PDB entry 5G0U | X-ray diffraction, 1.73 A resolution | chains A and B of the 4 polymer chains in the assembly

# Chain A (and B)
Protein: Enoyl-[acyl-carrier-protein] reductase [NADH]
From: Mycobacterium tuberculosis H37RV
Notes: EC 1.3.1.9; chain B of this document is another copy of the same molecule, construct and numbering; everything in this record applies to it too
UniProt: P9WGR1 (INHA_MYCTU); residues 1-269 here = UniProt positions 1-269
Chain sequence (269 residues; numbered 1 to 269; the number before each row is that of its first residue):
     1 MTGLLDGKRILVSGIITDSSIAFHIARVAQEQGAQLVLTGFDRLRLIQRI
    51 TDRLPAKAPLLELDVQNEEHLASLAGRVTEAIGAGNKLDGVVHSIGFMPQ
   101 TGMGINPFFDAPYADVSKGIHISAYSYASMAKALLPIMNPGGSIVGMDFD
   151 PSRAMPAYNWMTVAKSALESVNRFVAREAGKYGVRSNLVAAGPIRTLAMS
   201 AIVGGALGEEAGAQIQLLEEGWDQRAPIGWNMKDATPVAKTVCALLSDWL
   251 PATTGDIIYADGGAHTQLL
Disordered / not traced: 1 (chain B: 1, 207)
Small-molecule neighbours:
  - 9CV (5-[(4-fluoranyl-3-phenoxy-phenyl)methylamino]-N-methyl-6-[(1-pyridin-2-ylpiperidin-4-yl)amino]pyridine-3-carboxamide): Gly96, Phe97, Met98, Pro99, Gln100, Met103, Gly104, Phe149, Ala157, Tyr158, Met161, Ala198, Met199, Ala201, Ile202
  - NAD (nicotinamide-adenine-dinucleotide): Gly14, Ile15, Ile16, Ser20, Ile21, Phe41, Leu63, Asp64, Val65, Gln66, Ser94, Ile95, Gly96, Phe97, Ile122, Met147, Asp148, Phe149, Lys165, Ala191, Gly192, Pro193, Ile194, Thr196, Met199
Curated features (UniProtKB/Swiss-Prot):
  - binding site (NAD(+)): Ser20, Ile21, Asp64, Val65, Ile95, Gly96, Lys165, Ile194
  - binding site (substrate): Tyr158
  - site: Phe149 (May act as an intermediate that passes the hydride ion from NADH to the substrate), Tyr158 (Transition state stabilizer)
  - modified residue: Thr266 (Phosphothreonine)
  - mutagenesis: Ser94 (S94A: Confers INH and ETH resistance. The mutant is 17 times more resistant to inhibition by the INH-NAD adduct ...), Asp148 (D148G: Confers pyridomycin resistance. Has no impact on the susceptibility to isoniazid and moxifloxacin. 14-fold decrease in NADH affinity, while no effect on catalytic activity), Tyr158 (Y158A: 1500-fold decrease in catalytic activity while no effect on lipid substrate affinity; Y158F: 24-fold decrease in catalytic activity while no effect on lipid substrate affinity ...), Lys165 (K165A/M: Loss of enzyme's ability to bind NADH; K165Q/R: No effect on the enzyme's catalytic ability or on its ability to bind NADH), Thr266 (T266A: No effect on catalytic activity. Loss of phosphorylation. Does not alter growth of M.tuberculosis ...)
From the paper describing this entry:
  - binding site for 9CV: Phe97, Ile202
  - conformationally variable residues (side-chain flip): Tyr158
  - contacts within the chain: Tyr158-Ile215, Tyr158-Leu218
  - catalytic residues: Tyr158 (citing earlier work)

# Chain A / chain B interface
Pairs across the interface (23):
  Arg153(A) with Arg153(B); His265(B), hydrogen bond (side chain-backbone); Thr266(B); Gln267(B); Leu268(B)
  Ala154(A) with Thr266(B), hydrogen bond (backbone-backbone); Gln267(B); Leu268(B), hydrogen bond (backbone-backbone)
  Met155(A) with Leu268(B), hydrophobic
  Pro156(A) with Leu269(B)
  Leu218(A) with Leu269(B), hydrophobic
  Arg225(A) with Leu268(B)
  His265(A) with Arg153(B), hydrogen bond (backbone-side chain)
  Thr266(A) with Arg153(B); Ala154(B), hydrogen bond (backbone-backbone)
  Gln267(A) with Arg153(B); Ala154(B)
  Leu268(A) with Arg153(B); Ala154(B), hydrogen bond (backbone-backbone); Met155(B), hydrophobic
  Leu269(A) with Pro156(B); Leu217(B); Leu218(B)
Also at the interface, not in a pair above, chain A (14 interface residues in all): Asp150, Leu217, Trp222
Also at the interface, not in a pair above, chain B (15 interface residues in all): Asp150, Gln214, Trp222, Arg225

# Summary
14 residues of chain A and 15 residues of chain B are in contact, with 6 hydrogen bonds. Polar pairs include
Arg153(A)-His265(B), Ala154(A)-Thr266(B) and Ala154(A)-Leu268(B). Chain A binds NAD and compound 9CV. The
paper reports the catalytic residue Tyr158(A); a binding site for 9CV at Phe97(A) and Ile202(A).
Both chains are Enoyl-[acyl-carrier-protein] reductase [NADH] (Mycobacterium tuberculosis H37RV). Entry 5G0U
(InhA in complex with a DNA encoded library hit) was determined by X-ray diffraction together with 5G0S, 5G0T,
5G0V and 5G0W from the same study.
